PDB entry 8TAN | electron microscopy, 3.05 A resolution | chains A and C of the 3 polymer chains in the assembly

# Chain A
Molecule: Insulin-like growth factor 1 receptor
Organism: Homo sapiens
Notes: EC 2.7.10.1
Reference sequence: P08069 (IGF1R_HUMAN); the construct has insertions or renumbered stretches relative to UniProt, so the offset changes along the chain: 1-648 = UniProt 31-678; 651-707 = UniProt 679-735; 741-905 = UniProt 771-935
Chain sequence (952 residues; numbered 1 to 952 plus 35 insertion-coded residues; 35 numbers in that range are skipped by the numbering (no residue carries them; nothing is unmodelled there); the number before each row is that of its first residue; a row labelled like 707A-707Z holds insertion residues (707A, then the next letters in order)):
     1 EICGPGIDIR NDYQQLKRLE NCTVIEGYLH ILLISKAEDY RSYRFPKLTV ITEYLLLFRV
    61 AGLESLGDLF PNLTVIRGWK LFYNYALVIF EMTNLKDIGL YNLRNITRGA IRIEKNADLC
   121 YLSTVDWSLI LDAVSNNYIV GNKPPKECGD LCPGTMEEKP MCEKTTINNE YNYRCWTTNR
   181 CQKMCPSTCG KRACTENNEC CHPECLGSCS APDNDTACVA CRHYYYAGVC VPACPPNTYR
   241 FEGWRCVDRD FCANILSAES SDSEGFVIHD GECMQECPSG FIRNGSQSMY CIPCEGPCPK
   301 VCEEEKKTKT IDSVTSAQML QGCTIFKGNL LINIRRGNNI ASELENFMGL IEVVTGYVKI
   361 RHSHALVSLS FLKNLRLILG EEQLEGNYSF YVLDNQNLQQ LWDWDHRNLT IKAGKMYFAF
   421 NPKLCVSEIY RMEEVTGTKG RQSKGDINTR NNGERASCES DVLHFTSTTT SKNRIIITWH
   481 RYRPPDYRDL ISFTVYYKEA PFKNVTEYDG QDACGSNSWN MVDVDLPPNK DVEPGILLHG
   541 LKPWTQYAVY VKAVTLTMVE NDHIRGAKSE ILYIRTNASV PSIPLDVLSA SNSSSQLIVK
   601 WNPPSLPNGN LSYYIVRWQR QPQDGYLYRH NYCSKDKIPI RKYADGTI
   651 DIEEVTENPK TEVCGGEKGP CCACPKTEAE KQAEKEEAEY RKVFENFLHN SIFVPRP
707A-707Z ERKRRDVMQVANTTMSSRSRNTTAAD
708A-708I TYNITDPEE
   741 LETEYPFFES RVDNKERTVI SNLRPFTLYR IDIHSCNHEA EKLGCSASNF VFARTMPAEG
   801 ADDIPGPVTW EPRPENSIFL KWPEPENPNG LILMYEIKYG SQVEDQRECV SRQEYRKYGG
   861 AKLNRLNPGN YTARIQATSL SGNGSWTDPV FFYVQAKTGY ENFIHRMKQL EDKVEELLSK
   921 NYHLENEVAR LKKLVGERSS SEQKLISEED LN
Unresolved in the structure: 258-263, 651-674, 707A-707Z, 708A-708I, 897-952
Sequence notes: expression tag (906-952)
Swiss-Prot annotation at these positions:
  - glycosylation (N-linked (GlcNAc...) asparagine): Asn-21, Asn-72, Asn-105, Asn-214, Asn-284, Asn-387, Asn-408, Asn-504, Asn-577, Asn-592, Asn-610, Asn-707L, Asn-707U, Asn-708C, Asn-870, Asn-883
Disulfide bonds: Cys-3/Cys-22, Cys-120/Cys-148, Cys-152/Cys-175, Cys-162/Cys-181, Cys-185/Cys-194, Cys-189/Cys-200, Cys-201/Cys-209, Cys-205/Cys-218, Cys-221/Cys-230, Cys-234/Cys-246, Cys-252/Cys-273, Cys-277/Cys-291, Cys-294/Cys-298, Cys-302/Cys-323, Cys-425/Cys-458, Cys-633/Cys-849, Cys-776/Cys-785
Covalently attached groups: N-acetylglucosamine (NAG) linked to Asn-21, Asn-387, Asn-408, Asn-504, Asn-577, Asn-592, Asn-610; glycan linked to Asn-105

# Chain C
Molecule: Insulin-like growth factor
Reference sequence: A0A3G5APE9 (A0A3G5APE9_9VIRU); residues 1-64 here correspond to UniProt positions 16-79 (UniProt number = residue number + 15)
Chain sequence (64 residues; row label = number of the first residue in the row):
     1 VLTDKLCGKD LVDALLLVCG EKGVYSPKMG YARAKTVKGN GIADVCCTSA NGCDLNFLEK
    61 FCKT
Unresolved in the structure: 1-3, 33-38
Disulfide bonds: Cys-7/Cys-47, Cys-19/Cys-62, Cys-46/Cys-53

# Interface between chain A and chain C
Pairs across the interface - 35 pairs, chain A then chain C:
  Arg-483(A) / Asp-10(C)  salt bridge
  Pro-485(A) / Lys-5(C)
  Pro-485(A) / Cys-7(C)
  Asp-486(A) / Lys-5(C)  salt bridge
  Asp-486(A) / Cys-7(C)
  Asp-486(A) / Cys-47(C)  hydrogen bond
  Tyr-487(A) / Gly-8(C)
  Tyr-487(A) / Lys-9(C)  hydrogen bond (side chain-backbone)
  Tyr-487(A) / Asp-10(C)
  Arg-488(A) / Cys-7(C)  hydrogen bond (side chain-backbone)
  Arg-488(A) / Gly-8(C)
  Lys-530(A) / Asp-10(C)  salt bridge
  Glu-695(A) / Gly-8(C)
  Asn-696(A) / Ala-43(C)
  Asn-696(A) / Thr-48(C)  hydrogen bond
  His-699(A) / Cys-7(C)  hydrogen bond (side chain-backbone)
  His-699(A) / Gly-8(C)
  His-699(A) / Leu-11(C)
  His-699(A) / Val-12(C)
  His-699(A) / Ile-42(C)
  His-699(A) / Ala-43(C)
  Asn-700(A) / Asn-40(C)
  Phe-703(A) / Val-12(C)  hydrophobic
  Phe-703(A) / Leu-15(C)  hydrophobic
  Phe-703(A) / Val-24(C)  hydrophobic
  Phe-703(A) / Ile-42(C)  hydrophobic
  Val-704(A) / Tyr-25(C)
  Val-704(A) / Pro-27(C)
  Val-704(A) / Phe-61(C)
  Pro-705(A) / Tyr-25(C)
  Pro-705(A) / Lys-60(C)
  Pro-705(A) / Phe-61(C)
  Arg-706(A) / Lys-60(C)  hydrogen bond (backbone-backbone)
  Arg-706(A) / Cys-62(C)
  Pro-707(A) / Tyr-25(C)
Also at the interface, not in a pair above, chain C (22 interface residues in all): Gly-41, Glu-59, Thr-64

# Overview
15 residues of chain A and 22 residues of chain C are in contact, with 6 hydrogen bonds and 3 salt bridges.
Polar pairs include Arg-483(A)/Asp-10(C), Asp-486(A)/Lys-5(C) and Lys-530(A)/Asp-10(C). Covalently linked
N-acetylglucosamine: at Asn-21(A), Asn-387(A), Asn-408(A), Asn-504(A), Asn-577(A) and Asn-592(A) and 1 more.
Chain A is Insulin-like growth factor 1 receptor (Homo sapiens) and chain C is Insulin-like growth factor; the
structure, CryoEM structure of MFRV-VILP bound to IGF1Rzip, was determined by electron microscopy.
